PDB entry 6Y9V | electron microscopy, 6.90 A resolution (low resolution: residue-level contacts below are approximate; hydrogen-bond / salt-bridge calls are withheld) | chains B and J of the 13 polymer chains in the assembly

Chain B:
Protein: Gag-Pol polyprotein
Organism: Human immunodeficiency virus 1
Notes: EC 3.4.23.16, 2.7.7.49, 2.7.7.7, 3.1.26.13, 3.1.13.2, 2.7.7.-, 3.1.-.-
Reference sequence: P0C6F2 (POL_HV1LW); residues 1-220 here correspond to UniProt positions 133-352 (UniProt number = residue number + 132)
Amino-acid sequence (220 residues; numbered 1 to 220; the number before each row is that of its first residue):
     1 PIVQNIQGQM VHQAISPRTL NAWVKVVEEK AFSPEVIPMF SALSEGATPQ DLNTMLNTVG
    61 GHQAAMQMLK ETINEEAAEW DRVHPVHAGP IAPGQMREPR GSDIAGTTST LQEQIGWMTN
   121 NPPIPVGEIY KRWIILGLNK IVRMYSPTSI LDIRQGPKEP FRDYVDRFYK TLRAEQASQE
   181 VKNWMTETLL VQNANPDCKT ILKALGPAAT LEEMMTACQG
Disulfides: C198-C218
Swiss-Prot annotation at these positions:
  - region: N57 to Q95 (Interaction with human PPIA/CYPA and NUP153)
  - site: G89, P90 (Cis/trans isomerization of proline peptide bond)

Chain J:
Protein: Peptidyl-prolyl cis-trans isomerase A
Organism: Homo sapiens
Notes: EC 5.2.1.8
Reference sequence: P62937 (PPIA_HUMAN); residues 2-165 here = UniProt positions 2-165
Amino-acid sequence (164 residues; each row starts with the number of its first residue):
     2 VNPTVFFDIA VDGEPLGRVS FELFADKVPK TAENFRALST GEKGFGYKGS CFHRIIPGFM
    62 CQGGDFTRHN GTGGKSIYGE KFEDENFILK HTGPGILSMA NAGPNTNGSQ FFICTAKTEW
   122 LDGKHVVFGK VKEGMNIVEA MERFGSRNGK TSKKITIADC GQLE
Swiss-Prot annotation at these positions:
  - modified residue: V2 (N-acetylvaline), K28 (N6-acetyllysine), K44 (N6-acetyllysine), K76 (N6-acetyllysine), S77 (Phosphoserine), K82 (N6-acetyllysine), T93 (Phosphothreonine), K125 (N6-acetyllysine), K131 (N6-acetyllysine), K133 (N6-acetyllysine)
  - glycosylation: N108 (N-linked (GlcNAc...) asparagine)
  - cross-link (Glycyl lysine isopeptide (Lys-Gly)): K28 (interchain with G-Cter in SUMO2), K82 (interchain with G-Cter in SUMO2)
  - mutagenesis: R55 (R55A: Loss of peptidyl-prolyl cis-trans isomerase activity. No loss of its interaction with BSG/CD147 or its ability to induce leukocyte chemotaxis. No effect on its interaction with MAP3K5/ASK1 ...), F60 (F60A: Loss of ability to stimulate MAPK/ERK phosphorylation), R69 (R69A: No effect on peptidyl-prolyl cis-trans isomerase activity. Reduced interaction with BSG/CD147 and ability to induce leukocyte chemotaxis), H70 (H70A: No effect on peptidyl-prolyl cis-trans isomerase activity. Reduced interaction with BSG/CD147 and ability to induce leukocyte chemotaxis), T107 (T107A: No effect on peptidyl-prolyl cis-trans isomerase activity. Reduced interaction with BSG/CD147 and ability to induce leukocyte chemotaxis), F113 (F113A: Reduced ability to stimulate MAPK/ERK phosphorylation), W121 (W121A: 200-fold decrease of sensitivity to CsA. Reduced ability to stimulate MAPK/ERK phosphorylation; W121E: Loss of peptidyl-prolyl cis-trans isomerase activity ...), K125 (K125Q: Acetylation-mimetic mutant; no effect on its interaction with TARDBP; K125R: Loss of acetylation and interaction with TARDBP), H126 (H126A: Loss of peptidyl-prolyl cis-trans isomerase activity and interaction with HCV NS5A. Loss of ability to stimulate MAPK/ERK phosphorylation)

Interface between chain B and chain J:
Contacting residue pairs - 12 pairs, chain B then chain J:
  H87(B) - T73(J)
  A88(B) - Q63(J)
  A88(B) - G72(J)
  G89(B) - R55(J)
  G89(B) - Q63(J)
  G89(B) - N102(J)
  P90(B) - R55(J)
  P90(B) - F60(J)
  P90(B) - M61(J)
  P90(B) - Q63(J)
  I91(B) - R55(J)
  R100(B) - A103(J)
Interface residues without a listed pair, chain J (9 interface residues in all): Q111

Overview:
6 residues of chain B and 9 residues of chain J are in contact. UniProt lists 9 mutagenesis sites on chain J.
Chain B is Gag-Pol polyprotein (Human immunodeficiency virus 1) and chain J is Peptidyl-prolyl cis-trans
isomerase A (Homo sapiens); the structure, Structure of the native full-length HIV-1 capsid protein in complex
with Cyclophilin A from helical assembly ..., was determined by electron microscopy together with 6Y9W, 6Y9X,
6Y9Y, 6Y9Z and 6ZDJ from the same study.
